Entry 6GOP (X-ray diffraction, 2.90 A resolution); this record covers chains A and G of the 28 polymer chains in the assembly.

[Chain A]
Name: Proteasome subunit alpha type-2
Source organism: Saccharomyces cerevisiae (strain ATCC 204508 / S288c)
Notes: EC 3.4.25.1
UniProt: P23639 (PSA2_YEAST); residue numbers follow UniProt; this construct covers 1-250
Sequence (250 residues; row label = number of the first residue in the row):
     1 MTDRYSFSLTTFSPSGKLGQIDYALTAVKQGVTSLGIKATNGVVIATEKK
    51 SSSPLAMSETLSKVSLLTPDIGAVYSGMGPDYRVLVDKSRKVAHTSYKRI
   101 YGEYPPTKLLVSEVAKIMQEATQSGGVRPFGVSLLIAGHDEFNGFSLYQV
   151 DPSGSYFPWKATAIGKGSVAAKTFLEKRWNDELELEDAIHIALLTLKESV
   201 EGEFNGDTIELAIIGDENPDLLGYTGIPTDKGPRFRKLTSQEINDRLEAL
UniProt features mapped onto this chain:
  - cross-link: Lys108 (Glycyl lysine isopeptide (Lys-Gly) (interchain with G-Cter in ubiquitin))

[Chain G]
Name: Proteasome subunit alpha type-1
Source organism: Saccharomyces cerevisiae (strain ATCC 204508 / S288c)
Notes: EC 3.4.25.1
UniProt: P21243 (PSA1_YEAST); residues -8 to 243 here correspond to UniProt positions 1-252 (UniProt number = residue number + 9)
Sequence (252 residues; numbered -8 to 243; the number before each row is that of its first residue; numbers below 1 keep their minus sign (Met-8 is residue -8)):
    -8 MSGAAAASAAGYDRHITIFSPEGRLYQVEYAFKATNQTNINSLAVRGKDC
    42 TVVISQKKVPDKLLDPTTVSYIFCISRTIGMVVNGPIPDARNAALRAKAE
    92 AAEFRYKYGYDMPCDVLAKRMANLSQIYTQRAYMRPLGVILTFVSVDEEL
   142 GPSIYKTDPAGYYVGYKATATGPKQQEITTNLENHFKKSKIDHINEESWE
   192 KVVEFAITHMIDALGTEFSKNDLEVGVATKDKFFTLSAENIEERLVAIAE
   242 QD
Unresolved in the structure: -8 to 1, 243
Bound ions: Mg2+: Thr8, Tyr119, Arg122, Met125

[How chain A and chain G interact]
Pairs across the interface (66; chain A residue first):
  Asp3(A) - Arg122(G)
  Asp3(A) - Tyr124(G)
  Tyr5(A) - Ile7(G)
  Tyr5(A) - Ala123(G)  hydrophobic
  Tyr5(A) - Tyr124(G)  hydrophobic
  Leu9(A) - Ile9(G)  hydrophobic
  Leu9(A) - Ala123(G)  hydrophobic
  Gln20(A) - Ile9(G)
  Gln20(A) - Phe10(G)  hydrogen bond (side chain-backbone)
  Tyr23(A) - Phe10(G)
  Tyr23(A) - Ser11(G)
  Tyr23(A) - Pro12(G)  hydrophobic
  Tyr23(A) - Gly14(G)
  Ala24(A) - Phe10(G)  hydrophobic
  Thr26(A) - Pro12(G)
  Thr26(A) - Glu13(G)
  Ala27(A) - Gly14(G)
  Ser52(A) - Tyr153(G)  hydrogen bond
  Pro54(A) - Lys158(G)
  Pro54(A) - Glu174(G)
  Leu55(A) - Tyr157(G)
  Leu55(A) - Lys158(G)  hydrogen bond (backbone-backbone)
  Leu55(A) - Ala159(G)
  Leu55(A) - Thr170(G)
  Leu55(A) - Glu174(G)
  Leu55(A) - Phe177(G)  hydrophobic
  Ala56(A) - Gly156(G)
  Ala56(A) - Tyr157(G)  hydrophobic
  Met57(A) - Arg37(G)
  Met57(A) - Val155(G)
  Met57(A) - Gly156(G)  hydrogen bond (backbone-backbone)
  Met57(A) - Tyr157(G)
  Met57(A) - Lys158(G)
  Thr60(A) - Tyr146(G)
  Thr60(A) - Val155(G)
  Thr60(A) - Gly156(G)  hydrogen bond (side chain-backbone)
  Leu61(A) - Tyr153(G)  hydrophobic
  Met78(A) - Phe10(G)  hydrophobic
  Met78(A) - Leu16(G)  hydrophobic
  Pro80(A) - Gln117(G)
  Pro80(A) - Ala151(G)
  Pro80(A) - Gly152(G)
  Pro80(A) - Tyr153(G)
  Asp81(A) - Gln117(G)
  Arg83(A) - Lys110(G)
  Arg83(A) - Ala113(G)  hydrogen bond (side chain-backbone)
  Arg83(A) - Asn114(G)
  Arg83(A) - Gly152(G)  hydrogen bond (side chain-backbone)
  Arg83(A) - Tyr154(G)
  Val84(A) - Asn114(G)
  Val84(A) - Gln117(G)
  Asp87(A) - Lys110(G)  salt bridge
  Asp87(A) - Asn114(G)
  Ala121(A) - Gln121(G)
  Gly126(A) - Arg122(G)
  Gly126(A) - Ala123(G)  hydrogen bond (backbone-backbone)
  Val127(A) - Gln121(G)
  Val127(A) - Arg122(G)
  Arg128(A) - Thr8(G)
  Arg128(A) - Phe10(G)
  Arg128(A) - Leu16(G)
  Arg128(A) - Thr120(G)  hydrogen bond (side chain-backbone)
  Arg128(A) - Gln121(G)  hydrogen bond (backbone-backbone)
  Pro129(A) - Phe10(G)
  Phe130(A) - Gln121(G)
  Gly131(A) - Phe10(G)
Other interface residues (no listed pair), chain A (32 interface residues in all): Met1, Thr2, Gln30, Ser53
Other interface residues (no listed pair), chain G (33 interface residues in all): Leu173

[In short]
32 residues of chain A face 33 of chain G across their interface; the contacts include 10 hydrogen bonds and 1
salt bridge. Among the polar pairs are Asp87(A)-Lys110(G), Gln20(A)-Phe10(G) and Ser52(A)-Tyr153(G). Thr8(G),
Tyr119(G), Arg122(G) and Met125(G) coordinate Mg2+.
Here chain A is Proteasome subunit alpha type-2 and chain G is Proteasome subunit alpha type-1, both from
Saccharomyces cerevisiae (strain ATCC 204508 / S288c). Entry 6GOP (Yeast 20S Proteasome in complex with
Homosalinosporamide A) was determined by X-ray diffraction.
